Entry 1GTB (X-ray diffraction, 2.60 A resolution); this record covers chain A.

# Chain A
Name: Glutathione S-transferase
Organism: Schistosoma japonicum
Notes: EC 2.5.1.18
Reference sequence: P08515 (GST26_SCHJA); residue numbers follow UniProt; this construct covers 1-218
Chain sequence (218 residues; numbered 1 to 218; the number before each row is that of its first residue):
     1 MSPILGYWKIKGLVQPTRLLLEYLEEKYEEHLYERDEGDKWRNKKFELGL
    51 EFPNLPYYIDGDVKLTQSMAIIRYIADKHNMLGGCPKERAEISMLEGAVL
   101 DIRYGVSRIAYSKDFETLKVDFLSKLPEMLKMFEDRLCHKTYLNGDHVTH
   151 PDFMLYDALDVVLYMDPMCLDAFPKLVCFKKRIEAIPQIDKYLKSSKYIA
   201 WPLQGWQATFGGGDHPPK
Small-molecule neighbours: praziquantel (PZQ): Q67, G97, L100, D101, Y104, G105, R108

# In short
Ligands of chain A: praziquantel.
Chain A is Glutathione S-transferase (Schistosoma japonicum); the structure, Crystal structures of a
schistosomal drug and vaccine target: glutathione S-transferase from schistosoma japonica and its ..., was
determined by X-ray diffraction, deposited together with 1GTA.
